Entry 9GB5 (electron microscopy, 3.27 A resolution); this record covers chains P and X of the 48 polymer chains in the assembly.

== Chain P ==
Molecule: gp53 - Tail adaptor protein
Organism: Clostridioides difficile
UniProt: A0A9X8WSH1 (A0A9X8WSH1_CLODI); numbering as in UniProt (aligned over 1-273)
Amino-acid sequence (273 residues; numbered 1 to 273; the number before each row is that of its first residue):
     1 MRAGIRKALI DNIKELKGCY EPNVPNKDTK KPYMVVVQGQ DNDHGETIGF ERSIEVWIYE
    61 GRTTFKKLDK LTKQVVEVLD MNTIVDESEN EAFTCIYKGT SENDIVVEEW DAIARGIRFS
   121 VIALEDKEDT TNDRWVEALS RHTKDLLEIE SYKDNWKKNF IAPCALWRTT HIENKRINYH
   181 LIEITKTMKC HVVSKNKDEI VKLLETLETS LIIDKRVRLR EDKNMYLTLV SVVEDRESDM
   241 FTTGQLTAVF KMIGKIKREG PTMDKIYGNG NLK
Not modelled in the structure: 273

== Chain X ==
Molecule: gp51 - Neck valve protein
Organism: Clostridioides difficile
UniProt: A0A9X8WSH7 (A0A9X8WSH7_CLODI); residue numbers follow UniProt; this construct covers 1-125
Amino-acid sequence (125 residues; each row starts with the number of its first residue):
     1 MINIDRRRKD IIRTININPT NITITSIKKT EIDGAFEETE TEIKCVVRIF NEKTAEKQIS
    61 SEKQGTFSSI RTYGMLVSND VILEVNSRDS LEFECIYGRM KIVNIYPQIV KGELCGYQCS
   121 LERID
Not modelled in the structure: 1

== Interface between chain P and chain X ==
Residue-residue contacts (31):
  P22(P) - E62(X)
  P22(P) - K63(X)
  P22(P) - Q64(X)
  P22(P) - G65(X)
  N23(P) - S61(X)  hydrogen bond
  N23(P) - E62(X)  hydrogen bond (side chain-backbone)
  N23(P) - K63(X)  hydrogen bond (side chain-backbone)
  N23(P) - T66(X)  hydrogen bond (backbone-side chain)
  P25(P) - Q64(X)
  P25(P) - G65(X)
  P25(P) - T66(X)  hydrogen bond (backbone-backbone)
  N26(P) - T66(X)
  K27(P) - F67(X)
  Y33(P) - Q64(X)  hydrogen bond (side chain-backbone)
  V35(P) - K63(X)
  W57(P) - K63(X)
  Y59(P) - K63(X)
  Y59(P) - Q64(X)
  G61(P) - E38(X)
  R62(P) - F36(X)
  T63(P) - A35(X)
  T63(P) - F36(X)  hydrogen bond (backbone-backbone)
  T64(P) - A35(X)
  V107(P) - Q64(X)
  W110(P) - E62(X)
  W110(P) - Q64(X)
  W110(P) - G65(X)
  W110(P) - T66(X)
  W110(P) - F67(X)
  D111(P) - K29(X)  salt bridge
  A112(P) - Q64(X)
Interface residues without a listed pair, chain P (19 interface residues in all): D28, V37
Interface residues without a listed pair, chain X (15 interface residues in all): E37, S60, R99, I124

== In short ==
The interface between chain P and chain X involves 19 residues on one side and 15 on the other; the contacts
include 7 hydrogen bonds and 1 salt bridge. Polar pairs include D111(P)-K29(X), N23(P)-S61(X) and
N23(P)-E62(X).
Chain P is gp53 - Tail adaptor protein and chain X is gp51 - Neck valve protein, both from Clostridioides
difficile; the structure, Contracted phiCD508 neck, was determined by electron microscopy, deposited together
with 9G8S, 9GB0, 9GB1, 9GB2 and 9GB7.
